5YE3 - chains B and C of the 3 polymer chains in the assembly; structure by X-ray diffraction, 1.70 A resolution.

# Chain B
Name: 2A7D9 VH CH1 chain
Source organism: Mus musculus
Sequence (211 residues; each row starts with the number of its first residue):
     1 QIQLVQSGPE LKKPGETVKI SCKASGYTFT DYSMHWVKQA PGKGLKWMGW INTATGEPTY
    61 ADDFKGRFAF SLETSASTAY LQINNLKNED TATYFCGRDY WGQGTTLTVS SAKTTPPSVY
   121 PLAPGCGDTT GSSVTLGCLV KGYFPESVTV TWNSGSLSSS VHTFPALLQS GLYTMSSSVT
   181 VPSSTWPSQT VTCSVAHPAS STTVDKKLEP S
Disulfide bonds: Cys-22/Cys-96, Cys-138/Cys-193
From the paper describing this entry:
  - specificity-determining residues: Ala-54

# Chain C
Name: di-acetylated histone H4
Sequence (12 residues; row label = number of the first residue in the row):
     1 SGRGKGGKGL GK
Not modelled in the structure: 10-12
Modified / non-standard residues: Lys-5 (N(6)-acetyllysine; ALY); Lys-8 (N(6)-acetyllysine; ALY)

# Interface between chain B and chain C
Pairs across the interface (24):
  Ile-2(B) / Lys-8(C)
  Ile-2(B) / Gly-9(C)
  Leu-4(B) / Lys-8(C)
  Tyr-27(B) / Lys-8(C)
  Thr-30(B) / Ser-1(C)
  Asp-31(B) / Ser-1(C)
  Tyr-32(B) / Ser-1(C)
  Tyr-32(B) / Lys-8(C)
  Ser-33(B) / Ser-1(C)  hydrogen bond
  Ser-33(B) / Gly-2(C)  hydrogen bond (side chain-backbone)
  His-35(B) / Lys-5(C)
  Trp-50(B) / Gly-2(C)
  Asn-52(B) / Ser-1(C)  hydrogen bond (side chain-backbone)
  Thr-53(B) / Ser-1(C)  hydrogen bond (backbone-side chain)
  Arg-98(B) / Gly-4(C)
  Arg-98(B) / Lys-5(C)
  Arg-98(B) / Gly-6(C)  hydrogen bond (side chain-backbone)
  Arg-98(B) / Lys-8(C)
  Asp-99(B) / Lys-5(C)
  Asp-99(B) / Gly-6(C)  hydrogen bond (side chain-backbone)
  Asp-99(B) / Gly-7(C)  hydrogen bond (side chain-backbone)
  Asp-99(B) / Lys-8(C)  hydrogen bond (side chain-backbone)
  Tyr-100(B) / Lys-8(C)
  Trp-101(B) / Lys-5(C)
Also at the interface, not in a pair above, chain B (18 interface residues in all): Ile-51, Ala-54, Gly-97
Also at the interface, not in a pair above, chain C (9 interface residues in all): Arg-3
The authors on this interface:
  - specific contacts: Asp-99(B)/Lys-8(C) (backbone contact), Tyr-100(B)/Lys-8(C) (backbone contact)
  - interface residues, chain B: Arg-98(B)

# Overview
18 residues of chain B face 9 of chain C across their interface, with 8 hydrogen bonds. Polar contacts include
Ser-33(B)/Ser-1(C), Ser-33(B)/Gly-2(C) and Asn-52(B)/Ser-1(C). The paper describes backbone contacts between
Asp-99(B) and Lys-8(C) and Tyr-100(B) and Lys-8(C). The paper reports the interface residue Arg-98(B); the
specificity determinant Ala-54(B).
Here chain B is 2A7D9 VH CH1 chain (Mus musculus) and chain C is di-acetylated histone H4. Entry 5YE3 (Crystal
structure of the complex of di-acetylated histone H4 and 2A7D9 Fab fragment) was determined by X-ray
diffraction.
